PDB entry 8JD4 | electron microscopy, 2.90 A resolution | chains 2 and 4

# Chain 2
Protein: Metabotropic glutamate receptor 2, Peptidyl-prolyl cis-trans isomerase FKBP1A
Source organism: Homo sapiens
Notes: EC 5.2.1.8
Reference sequence: chimeric construct of Q14416, P62942: residues 19-872 from Q14416 (GRM2_HUMAN) positions 19-872 (same numbers); residues 881-987 from P62942 positions 2-108 (UniProt number = residue number - 879)
Chain sequence (993 residues; each row starts with the number of its first residue):
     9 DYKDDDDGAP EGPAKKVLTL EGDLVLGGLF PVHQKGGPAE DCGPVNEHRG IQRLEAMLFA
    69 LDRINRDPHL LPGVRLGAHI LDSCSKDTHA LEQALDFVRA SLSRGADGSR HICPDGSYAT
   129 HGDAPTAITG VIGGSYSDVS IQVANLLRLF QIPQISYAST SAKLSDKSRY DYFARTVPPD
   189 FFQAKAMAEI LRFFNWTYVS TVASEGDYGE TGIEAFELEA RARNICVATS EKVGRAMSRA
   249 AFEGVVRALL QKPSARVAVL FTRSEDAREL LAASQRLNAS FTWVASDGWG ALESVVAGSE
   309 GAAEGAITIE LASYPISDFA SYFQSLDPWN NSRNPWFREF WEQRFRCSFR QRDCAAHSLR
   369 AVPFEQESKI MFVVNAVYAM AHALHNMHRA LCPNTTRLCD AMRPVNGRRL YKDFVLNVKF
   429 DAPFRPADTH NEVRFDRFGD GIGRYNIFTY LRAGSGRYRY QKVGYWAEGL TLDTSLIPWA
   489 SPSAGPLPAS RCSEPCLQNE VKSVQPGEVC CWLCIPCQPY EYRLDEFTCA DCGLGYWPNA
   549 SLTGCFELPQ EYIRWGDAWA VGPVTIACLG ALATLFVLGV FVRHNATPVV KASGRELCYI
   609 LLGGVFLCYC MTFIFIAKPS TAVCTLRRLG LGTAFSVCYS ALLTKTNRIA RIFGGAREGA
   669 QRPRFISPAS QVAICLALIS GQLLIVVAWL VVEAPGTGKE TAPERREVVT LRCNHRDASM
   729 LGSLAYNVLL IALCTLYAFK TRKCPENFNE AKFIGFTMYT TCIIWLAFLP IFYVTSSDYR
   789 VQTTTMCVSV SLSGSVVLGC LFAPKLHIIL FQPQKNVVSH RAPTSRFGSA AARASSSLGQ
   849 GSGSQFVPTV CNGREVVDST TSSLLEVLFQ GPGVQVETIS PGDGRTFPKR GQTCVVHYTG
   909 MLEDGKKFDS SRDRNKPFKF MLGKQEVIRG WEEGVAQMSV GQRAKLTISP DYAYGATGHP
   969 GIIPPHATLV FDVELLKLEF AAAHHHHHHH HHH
Not modelled in the structure: 9-22, 111-134, 593-601, 656-677, 751-757, 821-1001
Sequence notes: expression tag (9-18, 988-1001); linker (873-880)
Disulfides: Cys50-Cys92, Cys234-Cys518, Cys355-Cys362, Cys400-Cys407, Cys500-Cys519, Cys504-Cys522, Cys525-Cys537, Cys540-Cys553, Cys632-Cys721
Covalently attached groups: N-acetylglucosamine (NAG) linked to Asn203, Asn338
Small-molecule neighbours: glutamic acid (GLU): Arg57, Arg61, Ser143, Tyr144, Ser145, Ala166, Ser167, Thr168, Ser169, Tyr216, Asp295, Lys377
What the authors report for this chain:
  - mutagenesis - G663Q, N735S: increased signaling in response to glutamic acid

# Chain 4
Protein: Metabotropic glutamate receptor 4, Serine/threonine-protein kinase mTOR
Source organism: Homo sapiens
Notes: EC 2.7.11.1
Reference sequence: chimeric construct of Q14833, A0A8V8TRG9: residues 33-912 from Q14833 (GRM4_HUMAN) positions 33-912 (same numbers); residues 921-1015 from A0A8V8TRG9 positions 1949-2043 (UniProt number = residue number + 1028)
Chain sequence (1013 residues; numbered 3 to 1015; the number before each row is that of its first residue):
     3 DYKDDDDGAP WSHPQFEKGS GSWSHPQFEK KPKGHPHMNS IRIDGDITLG GLFPVHGRGS
    63 EGKPCGELKK EKGIHRLEAM LFALDRINND PDLLPNITLG ARILDTCSRD THALEQSLTF
   123 VQALIEKDGT EVRCGSGGPP IITKPERVVG VIGASGSSVS IMVANILRLF KIPQISYAST
   183 APDLSDNSRY DFFSRVVPSD TYQAQAMVDI VRALKWNYVS TVASEGSYGE SGVEAFIQKS
   243 REDGGVCIAQ SVKIPREPKA GEFDKIIRRL LETSNARAVI IFANEDDIRR VLEAARRANQ
   303 TGHFFWMGSD SWGSKIAPVL HLEEVAEGAV TILPKRMSVR GFDRYFSSRT LDNNRRNIWF
   363 AEFWEDNFHC KLSRHALKKG SHVKKCTNRE RIGQDSAYEQ EGKVQFVIDA VYAMGHALHA
   423 MHRDLCPGRV GLCPRMDPVD GTQLLKYIRN VNFSGIAGNP VTFNENGDAP GRYDIYQYQL
   483 RNDSAEYKVI GSWTDHLHLR IERMHWPGSG QQLPRSICSL PCQPGERKKT VKGMPCCWHC
   543 EPCTGYQYQV DRYTCKTCPY DMRPTENRTG CRPIPIIKLE WGSPWAVLPL FLAVVGIAAT
   603 LFVVITFVRY NDTPIVKASG RELSYVLLAG IFLCYATTFL MIAEPDLGTC SLRRIFLGLG
   663 MSISYAALLT KTNRIYRIFE QGKRSVSAPR FISPASQLAI TFSLISLQLL GICVWFVVDP
   723 SHSVVDFQDQ RTLDPRFARG VLKCDISDLS LICLLGYSML LMVTCTVYAI KTRGVPETFN
   783 EAKPIGFTMY TTCIVWLAFI PIFFGTSQSA DKLYIQTTTL TVSVSLSASV SLGMLYMPKV
   843 YIILFHPEQN VPKRKRSLKA VVTAATMSNK FTQKGNFRPN GEAKSELCEN LEAPALATKQ
   903 TYVTYTNHAI LEVLFQGPAI LWHEMWHEGL EEASRLYFGE RNVKGMFEVL EPLHAMMERG
   963 PQTLKETSFN QAYGRDLMEA QEWCRKYMKS GNVKDLTQAW DLYYHVFRRI SKQ
Not modelled in the structure: 3-40, 128-148, 375-384, 484-486, 509-512, 683-693, 777-779, 849-1015
Sequence notes: expression tag (3-32); linker (913-920)
Disulfides: Cys67-Cys109, Cys249-Cys538, Cys428-Cys435, Cys520-Cys539, Cys524-Cys542, Cys545-Cys557, Cys560-Cys573, Cys652-Cys746
Covalently attached groups: N-acetylglucosamine (NAG) linked to Asn454
Small-molecule neighbours: glutamic acid (GLU): Lys74, Arg78, Ser157, Gly158, Ser159, Ala180, Ser181, Thr182, Tyr230, Asp312, Ser313, Lys317, Lys405
What the authors report for this chain:
  - mutagenesis - F781S: abolished signaling in response to glutamic acid

# Chain 2 / chain 4 interface
Contacting residue pairs (27; chain 2 residue first):
  Asp95(2) with Arg191(4), salt bridge
  Thr96(2) with Arg170(4)
  Leu99(2) with Asn167(4); Leu171(4), hydrophobic
  Glu100(2) with Leu171(4)
  Leu103(2) with Leu171(4), hydrophobic; Phe172(4), hydrophobic
  Leu110(2) with Ile127(4), hydrophobic
  Gln150(2) with Asn167(4)
  Asn153(2) with Leu116(4); Met164(4)
  Leu154(2) with Ile168(4), hydrophobic
  Arg156(2) with Thr113(4), hydrogen bond (side chain-backbone)
  Leu157(2) with Leu116(4); Glu117(4)
  Phe158(2) with Leu120(4), hydrophobic
  Arg177(2) with Thr113(4); Met164(4); Arg258(4)
  Arg243(2) with Arg191(4)
  Trp567(2) with Phe806(4), hydrophobic
  Ile771(2) with Ile796(4), hydrophobic
  Ile779(2) with Ala800(4), hydrophobic; Ile804(4), hydrophobic
  Tyr781(2) with Trp587(4), hydrophobic
  Val782(2) with Trp587(4), hydrophobic
  Thr793(2) with Pro803(4)
Also at the interface, not in a pair above, chain 2 (27 interface residues in all): Arg107, Glu222, Lys240, Ser785, Asp786, Val789, Leu800
Also at the interface, not in a pair above, chain 4 (25 interface residues in all): Gln124, Glu236, Lys255, Leu799, Gly807, Ser811

# Summary
27 residues of chain 2 face 25 of chain 4 across their interface, with 1 hydrogen bond and 1 salt bridge.
Polar contacts include Asp95(2)-Arg191(4) and Arg156(2)-Thr113(4). The paper reports that G663Q and N735S of
chain 2 increase signaling in response to glutamic acid; F781S of chain 4 abolishes signaling in response to
glutamic acid.
Here chain 2 is Metabotropic glutamate receptor 2, Peptidyl-prolyl cis-trans isomerase FKBP1A and chain 4 is
Metabotropic glutamate receptor 4, Serine/threonine-protein kinase mTOR, both from Homo sapiens. Entry 8JD4
(Cryo-EM structure of G protein-free mGlu2-mGlu4 heterodimer in Acc state) was determined by electron
microscopy together with 8JCU, 8JCV, 8JCW, 8JCX, 8JCY, 8JCZ and 6 further entries from the same study.
